PDB entry 7NVG | electron microscopy, 3.70 A resolution | chains A4 and E4 of the 147 polymer chains in the assembly

# Chain A4 (and E4)
Protein: Basal-body rod modification protein FlgD
From: Salmonella enterica subsp. enterica serovar Typhimurium
Notes: chain E4 of this document is another copy of the same molecule, construct and numbering; everything in this record applies to it too
UniProt: A0A0F7J820 (A0A0F7J820_SALTM); numbering as in UniProt (aligned over 1-232)
Chain sequence (232 residues; each row starts with the number of its first residue):
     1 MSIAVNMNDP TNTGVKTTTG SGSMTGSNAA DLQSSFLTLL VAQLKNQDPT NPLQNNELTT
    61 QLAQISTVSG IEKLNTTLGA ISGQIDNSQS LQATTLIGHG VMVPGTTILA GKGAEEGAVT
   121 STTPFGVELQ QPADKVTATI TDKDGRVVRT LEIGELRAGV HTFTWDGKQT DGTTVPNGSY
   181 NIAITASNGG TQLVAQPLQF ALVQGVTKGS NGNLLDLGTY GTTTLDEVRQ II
Disordered / not traced: 1-31 (chain E4: 1-28)

# Chain A4 / chain E4 interface
Pairs across the interface (48):
  L32(A4) - K73(E4)
  F36(A4) - L62(E4)
  F36(A4) - I65(E4)  hydrophobic
  F36(A4) - S69(E4)
  L39(A4) - L62(E4)  hydrophobic
  L40(A4) - L62(E4)  hydrophobic
  Q43(A4) - E57(E4)
  Q43(A4) - L58(E4)
  Q43(A4) - L62(E4)
  D48(A4) - Q54(E4)
  L53(A4) - L58(E4)  hydrophobic
  Q61(A4) - L58(E4)
  Q61(A4) - L62(E4)
  Q64(A4) - A63(E4)
  Q64(A4) - S66(E4)  hydrogen bond
  Q64(A4) - T67(E4)
  I65(A4) - L62(E4)  hydrophobic
  V68(A4) - S66(E4)
  V68(A4) - S69(E4)
  I71(A4) - G70(E4)
  I71(A4) - K73(E4)
  N75(A4) - T76(E4)  hydrogen bond
  L78(A4) - Q84(E4)
  I81(A4) - Q84(E4)
  S82(A4) - Q84(E4)
  I85(A4) - N87(E4)
  Q89(A4) - N87(E4)  hydrogen bond (side chain-backbone)
  Q89(A4) - S90(E4)
  Q89(A4) - L91(E4)  hydrogen bond (side chain-backbone)
  Q89(A4) - T94(E4)  hydrogen bond
  L91(A4) - T94(E4)
  Q92(A4) - L91(E4)
  Q92(A4) - T94(E4)
  L96(A4) - T94(E4)
  H99(A4) - I97(E4)
  R157(A4) - T222(E4)
  V160(A4) - K208(E4)
  D226(A4) - Q89(E4)  hydrogen bond
  D226(A4) - S90(E4)  hydrogen bond
  D226(A4) - K208(E4)  hydrogen bond (backbone-side chain)
  E227(A4) - K208(E4)  hydrogen bond (backbone-side chain)
  V228(A4) - K208(E4)  hydrogen bond (backbone-side chain)
  R229(A4) - V206(E4)
  R229(A4) - K208(E4)
  Q230(A4) - V206(E4)
  Q230(A4) - T207(E4)
  I231(A4) - A93(E4)
  I232(A4) - Q204(E4)
Interface residues without a listed pair, chain A4 (34 interface residues in all): S88, E128, L225
Interface residues without a listed pair, chain E4 (33 interface residues in all): T59, L74, T77, A80, D86, S88, T95, G205

# Overview
Chain A4 and chain E4 form an interface of 34 and 33 residues respectively, with 10 hydrogen bonds. Polar
contacts include Q64(A4)-S66(E4), N75(A4)-T76(E4) and Q89(A4)-N87(E4).
Both chains are Basal-body rod modification protein FlgD (Salmonella enterica subsp. enterica serovar
Typhimurium). Entry 7NVG (Salmonella flagellar basal body refined in C1 map) was determined by electron
microscopy together with 7BGL, 7BHQ, 7BIN, 7BJ2 and 7BK0 from the same study.
